7E8D - chains B and I of the 11 polymer chains in the assembly; structure by electron microscopy, 2.80 A resolution.

# Chain B
Molecule: Histone H4
Source organism: Homo sapiens
Reference sequence: P62805 (H4_HUMAN); residues 1-102 here correspond to UniProt positions 2-103 (UniProt number = residue number + 1)
Amino-acid sequence (102 residues; numbered 1 to 102; the number before each row is that of its first residue):
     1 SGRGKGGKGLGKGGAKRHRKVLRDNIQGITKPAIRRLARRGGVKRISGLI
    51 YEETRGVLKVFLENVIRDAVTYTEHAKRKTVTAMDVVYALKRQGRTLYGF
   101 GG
Disordered / not traced: 1-22, 102
UniProt features mapped onto this chain:
  - DNA-binding region: Lys16 to Lys20
  - modified residue: Ser1 (N-acetylserine), Arg3 (Asymmetric dimethylarginine), Lys5 (N6-(2-hydroxyisobutyryl)lysine), Lys8 (N6-(2-hydroxyisobutyryl)lysine), Lys12 (N6-(2-hydroxyisobutyryl)lysine), Lys16 (N6-(2-hydroxyisobutyryl)lysine), Lys20 (N6,N6,N6-trimethyllysine), Lys31 (N6-(2-hydroxyisobutyryl)lysine), Lys44 (N6-(2-hydroxyisobutyryl)lysine), Ser47 (Phosphoserine), Tyr51 (Phosphotyrosine), Lys59 (N6-(2-hydroxyisobutyryl)lysine), Lys77 (N6-(2-hydroxyisobutyryl)lysine), Lys79 (N6-(2-hydroxyisobutyryl)lysine), Thr80 (Phosphothreonine), Tyr88 (Phosphotyrosine), Lys91 (N6-(2-hydroxyisobutyryl)lysine)
  - cross-link (Glycyl lysine isopeptide (Lys-Gly)): Lys12 (interchain with G-Cter in SUMO2), Lys20 (interchain with G-Cter in SUMO2), Lys31 (interchain with G-Cter in SUMO2), Lys59 (interchain with G-Cter in SUMO2), Lys79 (interchain with G-Cter in SUMO2), Lys91 (interchain with G-Cter in SUMO2)

# Chain I
Molecule: 185-nt DNA strand
Source organism: synthetic construct
Sequence (185 nucleotides; each row starts with the number of its first residue; numbers below 1 keep their minus sign (DG-18 is residue -18)):
   -18 GACCCTATACGCGGCCGCCCTGGAGAATCCCGGTGCCGAGGCCGCTCAAT
    32 TGGTCGTAGACAGCTCTAGCACCGCTTAAACGCACGTACGCGCTGTCCCC
    82 CGCGTTTTAACCGCCAAGGGGATTACTCCCTAGTCTCCAGGCACGTGTCA
   132 GATATATACATCCTGTGCATGTATTGAACAGCGAC
Disordered / not traced: 154-166

# Interface between chain B and chain I
Contacting residue pairs (11; chain B residue first):
  Arg35(B) with DC82(I), salt bridge to the phosphate
  Arg45(B) with DC81(I), hydrogen bond to the sugar; DC82(I), phosphate contact
  Ile46(B) with DC81(I), sugar contact; DC82(I), hydrogen bond to the phosphate
  Ser47(B) with DC81(I), phosphate contact
  Gly48(B) with DC81(I), hydrogen bond to the phosphate
  Arg78(B) with DG102(I), phosphate contact
  Lys79(B) with DG101(I), salt bridge to the phosphate; DG102(I), hydrogen bond to the phosphate
  Thr80(B) with DG102(I), hydrogen bond to the phosphate
Interface residues without a listed pair, chain B (10 interface residues in all): Lys44, Lys77
Interface residues without a listed pair, chain I (5 interface residues in all): DC80

# Overview
Chain B and chain I form an interface of 10 and 5 residues respectively; the contacts include 5 hydrogen bonds
and 2 salt bridges. Polar pairs include Arg45(B)-DC81(I), Ile46(B)-DC82(I) and Gly48(B)-DC81(I). UniProt lists
a DNA-binding region on chain B.
Here chain B is Histone H4 (Homo sapiens) and chain I is a 185-nt DNA strand (synthetic construct). Entry 7E8D
(NSD2 E1099K mutant bound to nucleosome) was determined by electron microscopy.
